Entry 3OX2 (X-ray diffraction, 2.41 A resolution); this record covers chains A and B.

# Chain A (and B)
Name: Ribosyldihydronicotinamide dehydrogenase [quinone]
From: Homo sapiens
Notes: EC 1.10.99.2; chain B of this document is another copy of the same molecule, construct and numbering; everything in this record applies to it too
UniProt: P16083 (NQO2_HUMAN); residues 0-230 here correspond to UniProt positions 1-231 (UniProt number = residue number + 1)
Sequence (231 residues; each row starts with the number of its first residue; numbering starts at 0):
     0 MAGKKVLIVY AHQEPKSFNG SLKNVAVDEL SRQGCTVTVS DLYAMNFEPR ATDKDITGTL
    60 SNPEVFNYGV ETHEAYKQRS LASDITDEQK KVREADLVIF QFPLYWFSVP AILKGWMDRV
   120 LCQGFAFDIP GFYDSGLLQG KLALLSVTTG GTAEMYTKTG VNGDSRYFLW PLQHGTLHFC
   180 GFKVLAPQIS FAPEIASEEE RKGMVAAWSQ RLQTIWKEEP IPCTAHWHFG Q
Unresolved in the structure: 0
UniProt features mapped onto this chain:
  - binding site (FAD): His-11, Phe-17 to Ser-20, Leu-103 to Phe-106, Thr-147 to Gly-150, Tyr-155, Glu-193, Arg-200
  - binding site (substrate): Phe-126 to Ile-128
  - binding site (Zn(2+)): His-173, His-177, Cys-222
  - modified residue (Phosphoserine): Ser-79, Ser-196
Ion coordination: Zn2+: His-173, His-177, Cys-222
Residues lining bound ligands:
  - 79X (2-hydroxy-8,9-dimethoxy-6H-isoindolo[2,1-a]indol-6-one), molecule 1: Tyr-67, Gly-68, Thr-71, Asp-117, Leu-120, Cys-121, Gln-122, Phe-126, Tyr-132, Gly-174, Phe-178
  - 79X, molecule 2: Trp-105, Phe-106, Gly-149, Gly-150, Met-154, Tyr-155, Asn-161
  - FAD (flavin-adenine dinucleotide), molecule 1: His-11, Lys-15, Ser-16, Phe-17, Asn-18, Ser-20, Pro-102, Leu-103, Tyr-104, Trp-105, Phe-106, Thr-147, Thr-148, Gly-149, Gly-150, Tyr-155, Pro-192, Glu-193, Glu-197, Arg-200, Lys-201, Val-204
  - FAD, molecule 2: Asn-66, Tyr-67, Gly-68, Asp-117
What the authors report for this chain:
  - binding site for 79X: Thr-71, Asp-117, Asn-161, Gly-174

# Chain A / chain B interface
Pairs across the interface (85; chain A residue first):
  Gln-12(A) / Ala-50(B)  hydrogen bond (side chain-backbone)
  Gln-12(A) / Phe-65(B)
  Gln-12(A) / Tyr-67(B)
  Glu-13(A) / Glu-63(B)
  Glu-13(A) / Val-64(B)
  Glu-13(A) / Phe-65(B)  hydrogen bond (side chain-backbone)
  Lys-15(A) / Glu-63(B)  salt bridge
  Tyr-42(A) / Ala-50(B)
  Asn-45(A) / Arg-49(B)  hydrogen bond (backbone-side chain)
  Phe-46(A) / Arg-49(B)  hydrogen bond (backbone-side chain)
  Glu-47(A) / Arg-49(B)  salt bridge
  Pro-48(A) / Pro-48(B)  hydrophobic
  Pro-48(A) / Arg-49(B)
  Pro-48(A) / Ala-110(B)
  Arg-49(A) / Asn-45(B)  hydrogen bond (side chain-backbone)
  Arg-49(A) / Phe-46(B)  hydrogen bond (side chain-backbone)
  Arg-49(A) / Glu-47(B)
  Arg-49(A) / Pro-48(B)
  Ala-50(A) / Gln-12(B)  hydrogen bond (backbone-side chain)
  Ala-50(A) / Tyr-42(B)
  Glu-63(A) / Glu-13(B)
  Glu-63(A) / Lys-15(B)
  Val-64(A) / Glu-13(B)
  Val-64(A) / Lys-15(B)
  Phe-65(A) / Gln-12(B)
  Phe-65(A) / Glu-13(B)  hydrogen bond (backbone-side chain)
  Asn-66(A) / Glu-193(B)  hydrogen bond
  Tyr-67(A) / Gln-12(B)
  Tyr-104(A) / Lys-113(B)  hydrogen bond (backbone-side chain)
  Tyr-104(A) / Asp-117(B)
  Trp-105(A) / Met-116(B)  hydrogen bond (side chain-backbone)
  Trp-105(A) / Asp-117(B)
  Trp-105(A) / Leu-120(B)
  Trp-105(A) / Phe-126(B)  hydrophobic
  Trp-105(A) / Gly-174(B)
  Trp-105(A) / Thr-175(B)
  Trp-105(A) / Phe-178(B)  hydrophobic
  Trp-105(A) / Cys-179(B)  hydrophobic
  Phe-106(A) / Tyr-132(B)
  Phe-106(A) / Trp-169(B)
  Phe-106(A) / Pro-170(B)  hydrophobic
  Phe-106(A) / Gly-174(B)
  Ser-107(A) / Lys-113(B)
  Val-108(A) / Lys-113(B)  hydrogen bond (backbone-side chain)
  Pro-109(A) / Asp-117(B)
  Ala-110(A) / Pro-48(B)
  Ala-110(A) / Ala-110(B)
  Ala-110(A) / Lys-113(B)
  Ala-110(A) / Gly-114(B)
  Ala-110(A) / Asp-117(B)  hydrogen bond (backbone-side chain)
  Ile-111(A) / Arg-49(B)
  Lys-113(A) / Tyr-104(B)  hydrogen bond (side chain-backbone)
  Lys-113(A) / Ser-107(B)
  Lys-113(A) / Val-108(B)  hydrogen bond (side chain-backbone)
  Lys-113(A) / Ala-110(B)
  Gly-114(A) / Ala-110(B)
  Met-116(A) / Trp-105(B)  hydrogen bond (backbone-side chain)
  Asp-117(A) / Tyr-104(B)
  Asp-117(A) / Trp-105(B)
  Asp-117(A) / Pro-109(B)
  Asp-117(A) / Ala-110(B)  hydrogen bond (side chain-backbone)
  Leu-120(A) / Trp-105(B)
  Phe-126(A) / Trp-105(B)  hydrophobic
  Tyr-132(A) / Phe-106(B)
  Tyr-132(A) / Val-160(B)
  Tyr-132(A) / Asn-161(B)  hydrogen bond
  Val-160(A) / Tyr-132(B)  hydrogen bond (backbone-side chain)
  Val-160(A) / His-173(B)  hydrogen bond (backbone-side chain)
  Asn-161(A) / Tyr-132(B)  hydrogen bond
  Asn-161(A) / Trp-169(B)
  Tyr-166(A) / Trp-169(B)
  Tyr-166(A) / Phe-228(B)  hydrophobic
  Trp-169(A) / Phe-106(B)
  Trp-169(A) / Asn-161(B)
  Trp-169(A) / Tyr-166(B)
  Pro-170(A) / Trp-105(B)
  Pro-170(A) / Phe-106(B)  hydrophobic
  His-173(A) / Val-160(B)  hydrogen bond (side chain-backbone)
  Gly-174(A) / Trp-105(B)
  Gly-174(A) / Phe-106(B)
  Thr-175(A) / Trp-105(B)
  Phe-178(A) / Trp-105(B)  hydrophobic
  Cys-179(A) / Trp-105(B)  hydrophobic
  Phe-228(A) / Tyr-166(B)  hydrophobic
  Phe-228(A) / Phe-228(B)  hydrophobic
Also at the interface, not in a pair above, chain A (45 interface residues in all): Thr-51, Phe-131, Gly-162, Phe-167
Also at the interface, not in a pair above, chain B (46 interface residues in all): Thr-51, Ile-111, Phe-131, Gly-162, Phe-167, Ala-224

# Overview
The interface between chain A and chain B involves 45 residues on one side and 46 on the other, with 22
hydrogen bonds and 2 salt bridges. Among the polar pairs are Lys-15(A)/Glu-63(B), Glu-47(A)/Arg-49(B) and
Gln-12(A)/Ala-50(B). From the paper: a binding site for 79X at Thr-71(A), Asp-117(A) and Asn-161(A) among
others.
Chain A and chain B are both Ribosyldihydronicotinamide dehydrogenase [quinone] (Homo sapiens); the structure,
X-ray Structural study of quinone reductase II inhibition by compounds with micromolar to nanomolar range IC50
..., was determined by X-ray diffraction, deposited together with 3OVM, 3OWH, 3OWX, 3OX1 and 3OX3.
